4IHQ - chains B and C of the 3 polymer chains in the assembly; structure by X-ray diffraction, 2.00 A resolution.

# Chain B (and C)
Protein: FlaI ATPase
Source organism: Sulfolobus acidocaldarius
Notes: EC 3.6.1.4; fragment: FlaI ATPase; chain C of this document is another copy of the same molecule, construct and numbering; everything in this record applies to it too
UniProtKB: Q4J9L0 (Q4J9L0_SULAC); residues 1-513 here = UniProt positions 1-513
Chain sequence (513 residues; row label = number of the first residue in the row):
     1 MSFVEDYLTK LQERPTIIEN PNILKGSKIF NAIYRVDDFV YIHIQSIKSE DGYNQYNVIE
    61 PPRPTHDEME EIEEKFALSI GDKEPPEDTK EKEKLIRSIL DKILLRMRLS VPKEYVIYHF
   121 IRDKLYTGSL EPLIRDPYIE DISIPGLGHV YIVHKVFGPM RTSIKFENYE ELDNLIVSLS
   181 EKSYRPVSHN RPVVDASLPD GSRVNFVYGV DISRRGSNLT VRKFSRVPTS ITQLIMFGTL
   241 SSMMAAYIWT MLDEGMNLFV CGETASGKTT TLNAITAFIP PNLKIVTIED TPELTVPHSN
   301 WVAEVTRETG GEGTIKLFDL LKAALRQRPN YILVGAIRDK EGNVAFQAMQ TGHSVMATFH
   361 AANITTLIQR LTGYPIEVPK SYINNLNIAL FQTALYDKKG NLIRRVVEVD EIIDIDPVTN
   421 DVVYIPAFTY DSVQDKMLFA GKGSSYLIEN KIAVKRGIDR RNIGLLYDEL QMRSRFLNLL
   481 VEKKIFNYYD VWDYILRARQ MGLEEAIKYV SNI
Disordered / not traced: 1 (chain C: 1, 513)
Construct notes: engineered mutation Ala336 (Glu in Q4J9L0)
Small-molecule neighbours: ADP (adenosine-5'-diphosphate): Glu140, Lys155, Leu234, Phe237, Thr239, Glu263, Ala265, Ser266, Gly267, Lys268, Thr269, Thr270, Arg404
From the paper describing this entry:
  - binding site for phosphate ion: Lys322, Arg326, Arg338
  - self-association interface (contacts with another copy of this molecule): Lys284, Arg307

# Chain B / chain C interface
Residue-residue contacts - 81 pairs, chain B then chain C:
  Lys48(B) with Gln500(C)
  Glu50(B) with Leu496(C)
  Asp51(B) with Pro281(C); Asn282(C); Ser299(C), hydrogen bond; Leu496(C)
  Tyr53(B) with Pro281(C); Asn282(C), hydrogen bond (side chain-backbone); Leu283(C); Asn300(C)
  Asp141(B) with Arg328(C), salt bridge
  Ser143(B) with Lys284(C), hydrogen bond; Asn300(C)
  Pro145(B) with Ser299(C); Asn300(C); Trp301(C); Val302(C), hydrophobic
  Tyr151(B) with Ser299(C); Asn300(C)
  Pro159(B) with Asn282(C)
  Arg161(B) with Ser299(C), hydrogen bond
  His189(B) with Arg307(C), hydrogen bond (backbone-side chain)
  Asn190(B) with Arg307(C); Gly313(C)
  Pro192(B) with Arg307(C)
  Val193(B) with Ala323(C), hydrophobic
  Asp195(B) with Arg326(C), salt bridge
  Asn205(B) with Arg326(C); Gln327(C), hydrogen bond
  Val207(B) with Glu304(C); Gln327(C)
  Asp211(B) with Val305(C); Arg307(C), salt bridge
  Ile212(B) with Ala303(C); Glu304(C); Val305(C), hydrogen bond (backbone-backbone); Arg307(C); Ile315(C), hydrophobic
  Ser213(B) with Ala303(C)
  Arg214(B) with Glu289(C), salt bridge; Pro292(C); Leu294(C), hydrogen bond (side chain-backbone); Trp301(C); Ala303(C), hydrogen bond (backbone-backbone); Val305(C)
  Arg215(B) with Trp301(C), hydrogen bond (side chain-backbone); Ala303(C)
  Asn218(B) with Val302(C); Glu304(C), hydrogen bond; Gln327(C)
  Thr220(B) with Lys284(C), hydrogen bond; Gln327(C)
  Arg222(B) with Arg326(C), hydrogen bond (side chain-backbone); Arg328(C)
  Thr264(B) with Gly352(C)
  Glu308(B) with Arg326(C), salt bridge
  Arg338(B) with Gln347(C), hydrogen bond; Thr351(C)
  Phe359(B) with Gln350(C); Tyr382(C)
  His360(B) with Met349(C); Gln350(C), hydrogen bond (backbone-side chain); Gly352(C)
  Gln369(B) with Ser381(C); Asp414(C)
  Arg370(B) with Gln350(C), hydrogen bond; Ser381(C), hydrogen bond (side chain-backbone); Tyr382(C), hydrogen bond (backbone-side chain); Asn384(C), hydrogen bond; Asn385(C), hydrogen bond
  Tyr374(B) with Pro379(C); Tyr382(C)
  Pro375(B) with Tyr382(C)
  Ile376(B) with Tyr382(C)
  Ala394(B) with Lys455(C)
  Leu395(B) with Val454(C); Lys455(C)
  Tyr396(B) with Glu254(C), hydrogen bond; Lys455(C), hydrogen bond (backbone-backbone); Arg456(C)
  Leu402(B) with Lys455(C)
Also at the interface, not in a pair above, chain B (43 interface residues in all): Ser49, Gly52, Glu140, Glu263
Also at the interface, not in a pair above, chain C (46 interface residues in all): Thr287, Glu293, Thr306, Glu312, Leu320, Lys322, Leu325, Lys451

# Summary
Chain B and chain C form an interface of 43 and 46 residues respectively, with 22 hydrogen bonds and 5 salt
bridges. Polar pairs include Asp141(B)-Arg328(C), Asp195(B)-Arg326(C) and Asp211(B)-Arg307(C). Chain B binds
ADP. From the paper: a binding site for phosphate ion at Lys322(B), Arg326(B) and Arg338(B); a
self-association interface involving Lys284(B) and Arg307(B).
Both chains are FlaI ATPase (Sulfolobus acidocaldarius). Entry 4IHQ (Archaellum Assembly ATPase FlaI bound to
ADP) was determined by X-ray diffraction, deposited together with 4II7.
